2HGV - chain A; structure by X-ray diffraction, 2.30 A resolution.

Chain A:
Molecule: GTP-sensing transcriptional pleiotropic repressor codY
Organism: Bacillus subtilis
Notes: fragment: N-terminal domain, residues 1-154
Reference sequence: P39779 (CODY_BACSU); aligned to UniProt positions 1-155 over residues 1-155 (the alignment contains insertions or deletions, so no single offset holds)
Amino-acid sequence (164 residues; row label = number of the first residue in the row; numbers below 1 keep their minus sign (Gly-8 is residue -8)):
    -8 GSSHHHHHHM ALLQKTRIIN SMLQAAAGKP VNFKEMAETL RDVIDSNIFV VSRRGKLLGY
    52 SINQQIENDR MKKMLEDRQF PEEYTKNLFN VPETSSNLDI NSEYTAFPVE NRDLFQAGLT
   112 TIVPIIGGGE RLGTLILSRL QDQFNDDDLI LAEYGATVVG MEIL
Unresolved in the structure: -8 to 0
Modified / non-standard residues: Mse1, Mse13, Mse27, Mse62, Mse65, Mse152 (selenomethionine; parent Met)
Differences from the reference sequence: cloning artifact (-8 to -6); expression tag (-5 to 0); modified residue (1, 13, 27, 62, 65, 152)
Small-molecule neighbours: valine (VAL): Arg61, Mse62, Mse65, Phe71, Pro72, Tyr75, Thr96, Ala97, Phe98, Pro99, Val100

In short:
Chain A binds valine.
Chain A is GTP-sensing transcriptional pleiotropic repressor codY (Bacillus subtilis); the structure,
N-terminal GAF domain of transcriptional pleiotropic repressor CodY, was determined by X-ray diffraction
together with 2GX5, 2B0L and 2B18 from the same study.
